Entry 7BOD (electron microscopy, 2.88 A resolution); this record covers chains A and K of the 13 polymer chains in the assembly.

[Chain A]
Molecule: 16S rRNA (body domain of 30S subunit)
From: Escherichia coli (strain K12)
Sequence (1542 nucleotides; numbered 1 to 1542; the number before each row is that of its first residue):
     1 AAAUUGAAGA GUUUGAUCAU GGCUCAGAUU GAACGCUGGC GGCAGGCCUA ACACAUGCAA
    61 GUCGAACGGU AACAGGAAGA AGCUUGCUUC UUUGCUGACG AGUGGCGGAC GGGUGAGUAA
   121 UGUCUGGGAA ACUGCCUGAU GGAGGGGGAU AACUACUGGA AACGGUAGCU AAUACCGCAU
   181 AACGUCGCAA GACCAAAGAG GGGGACCUUC GGGCCUCUUG CCAUCGGAUG UGCCCAGAUG
   241 GGAUUAGCUA GUAGGUGGGG UAACGGCUCA CCUAGGCGAC GAUCCCUAGC UGGUCUGAGA
   301 GGAUGACCAG CCACACUGGA ACUGAGACAC GGUCCAGACU CCUACGGGAG GCAGCAGUGG
   361 GGAAUAUUGC ACAAUGGGCG CAAGCCUGAU GCAGCCAUGC CGCGUGUAUG AAGAAGGCCU
   421 UCGGGUUGUA AAGUACUUUC AGCGGGGAGG AAGGGAGUAA AGUUAAUACC UUUGCUCAUU
   481 GACGUUACCC GCAGAAGAAG CACCGGCUAA CUCCGUGCCA GCAGCCXCGG UAAUACGGAG
   541 GGUGCAAGCG UUAAUCGGAA UUACUGGGCG UAAAGCGCAC GCAGGCGGUU UGUUAAGUCA
   601 GAUGUGAAAU CCCCGGGCUC AACCUGGGAA CUGCAUCUGA UACUGGCAAG CUUGAGUCUC
   661 GUAGAGGGGG GUAGAAUUCC AGGUGUAGCG GUGAAAUGCG UAGAGAUCUG GAGGAAUACC
   721 GGUGGCGAAG GCGGCCCCCU GGACGAAGAC UGACGCUCAG GUGCGAAAGC GUGGGGAGCA
   781 AACAGGAUUA GAUACCCUGG UAGUCCACGC CGUAAACGAU GUCGACUUGG AGGUUGUGCC
   841 CUUGAGGCGU GGCUUCCGGA GCUAACGCGU UAAGUCGACC GCCUGGGGAG UACGGCCGCA
   901 AGGUUAAAAC UCAAAUGAAU UGACGGGGGC CCGCACAAGC GGUGGAGCAU GUGGUUUAAU
   961 UCGAUGXAAC GCGAAGAACC UUACCUGGUC UUGACAUCCA CGGAAGUUUU CAGAGAUGAG
  1021 AAUGUGCCUU CGGGAACCGU GAGACAGGUG CUGCAUGGCU GUCGUCAGCU CGUGUUGUGA
  1081 AAUGUUGGGU UAAGUCCCGC AACGAGCGCA ACCCUUAUCC UUUGUUGCCA GCGGUCCGGC
  1141 CGGGAACUCA AAGGAGACUG CCAGUGAUAA ACUGGAGGAA GGUGGGGAUG ACGUCAAGUC
  1201 AUCAUGGCCC UUACGACCAG GGCUACACAC GUGCUACAAU GGCGCAUACA AAGAGAAGCG
  1261 ACCUCGCGAG AGCAAGCGGA CCUCAUAAAG UGCGUCGUAG UCCGGAUUGG AGUCUGCAAC
  1321 UCGACUCCAU GAAGUCGGAA UCGCUAGUAA UCGUGGAUCA GAAUGCCACG GUGAAUACGU
  1381 UCCCGGGCCU UGUACACACC GCCCGUXACA CCAUGGGAGU GGGUUGCAAA AGAAGUAGGU
  1441 AGCUUAACCU UCGGGAGGGC GCUUACCACU UUGUGAUUCA UGACUGGGGU GAAGUCGUAA
  1501 CAAGGUAACC GUAGGGGAAC CUGCGGUUGG AUCACCUCCU UA
Disordered / not traced: 931-1386, 1535-1542
Modified residues: PSU (pseudouridine-5'-monophosphate) at position 516, G7M (N7-methyl-guanosine-5'-monophosphate) at position 527, 2MG (2N-methylguanosine-5'-monophosphate) at position 966, 5MC (5-methylcytidine-5'-monophosphate) at position 967, 2MG (2N-methylguanosine-5'-monophosphate) at position 1207, 4OC (4n,o2'-methylcytidine-5'-monophosphate) at position 1402, 5MC (5-methylcytidine-5'-monophosphate) at position 1407, UR3 (3-methyluridine-5'-monophoshate) at position 1498, 2MG (2N-methylguanosine-5'-monophosphate) at position 1516, MA6 (6N-dimethyladenosine-5'-monophoshate) at position 1518, MA6 (6N-dimethyladenosine-5'-monophoshate) at position 1519
Covalently attached groups: covalent link G791-UR3_1498
Ion coordination: Mg2+ site 1 near G21 (its only coordinating residue here); Mg2+ site 2 near A53 (its only coordinating residue here); Mg2+ site 3: A59, U387; Mg2+ site 4 near G100 (its only coordinating residue here); Mg2+ site 5: A109, G331; Mg2+ site 6: A116, G117, G289; Mg2+ site 7: G145, A197; Mg2+ site 8 near A171 (its only coordinating residue here); Mg2+ site 9: A174, C175; Mg2+ site 10: U180, A195; Mg2+ site 11: G299, G558; Mg2+ site 12 near A306 (its only coordinating residue here); 29 more Mg2+ sites not listed
What the authors report for this chain:
  - contacts within the chain: U921-A1396, A923-U1393, A1507-G1530 (pi stacking)
  - conformationally variable residues: U1393 to A1396

[Chain K]
Protein: 30S ribosomal protein S11
From: Escherichia coli (strain K12)
UniProtKB: P0A7R9 (RS11_ECOLI); numbering as in UniProt (aligned over 1-129)
Chain sequence (129 residues; row label = number of the first residue in the row):
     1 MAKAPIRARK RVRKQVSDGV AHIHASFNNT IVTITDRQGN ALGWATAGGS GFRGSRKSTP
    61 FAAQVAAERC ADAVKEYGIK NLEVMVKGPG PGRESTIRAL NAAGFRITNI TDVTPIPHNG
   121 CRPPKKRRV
Disordered / not traced: 1-12

[How chain A and chain K interact]
Contacting residue pairs (77):
  G674(A) - His118(K)  base contact
  A675(A) - Ile116(K)  hydrogen bond to the sugar
  A675(A) - His118(K)  hydrogen bond to the base
  A675(A) - Gly120(K)  base contact
  A676(A) - Pro115(K)  phosphate contact
  A676(A) - Pro117(K)  sugar contact
  U677(A) - Cys121(K)  base contact
  G683(A) - Gly39(K)  hydrogen bond to the base
  G683(A) - Asn40(K)  hydrogen bond to the sugar
  U684(A) - Asn40(K)  sugar contact
  U684(A) - Ala41(K)  hydrogen bond to the base
  G685(A) - Ala41(K)  sugar contact
  G685(A) - Trp44(K)  sugar contact
  U686(A) - Leu42(K)  phosphate contact
  U686(A) - Trp44(K)  hydrogen bond to the sugar
  U686(A) - Tyr77(K)  phosphate contact
  A687(A) - Trp44(K)  sugar contact
  G688(A) - Thr46(K)  hydrogen bond to the phosphate
  G688(A) - Gly49(K)  phosphate contact
  C689(A) - Asn29(K)  hydrogen bond to the phosphate
  C689(A) - Thr46(K)  hydrogen bond to the phosphate
  C689(A) - Gly48(K)  phosphate contact
  C689(A) - Arg53(K)  salt bridge to the phosphate
  C689(A) - Lys57(K)  salt bridge to the phosphate
  G690(A) - Asn29(K)  hydrogen bond to the phosphate
  G690(A) - Arg53(K)  base contact
  G690(A) - Lys57(K)  base contact
  G691(A) - Ser26(K)  phosphate contact
  G691(A) - Asn28(K)  hydrogen bond to the phosphate
  G691(A) - Lys57(K)  hydrogen bond to the base
  U692(A) - Asn28(K)  hydrogen bond to the phosphate
  U692(A) - Gly54(K)  base contact
  U692(A) - Arg127(K)  phosphate contact
  G693(A) - Arg127(K)  salt bridge to the phosphate
  A694(A) - Ser55(K)  phosphate contact
  A695(A) - Gly54(K)  phosphate contact
  A704(A) - Trp44(K)  base contact
  G705(A) - Ile31(K)  base contact
  G705(A) - Trp44(K)  base contact
  A706(A) - His24(K)  phosphate contact
  A706(A) - Ile31(K)  sugar contact
  A706(A) - Thr33(K)  hydrogen bond to the sugar
  A706(A) - Ala41(K)  base contact
  U707(A) - His22(K)  hydrogen bond to the phosphate
  U707(A) - His24(K)  salt bridge to the phosphate
  U707(A) - Gly39(K)  hydrogen bond to the sugar
  U707(A) - Lys87(K)  salt bridge to the phosphate
  C708(A) - His22(K)  phosphate contact
  C708(A) - Gln38(K)  hydrogen bond to the sugar
  C708(A) - Gly39(K)  sugar contact
  G714(A) - Cys121(K)  base contact
  A715(A) - Gly120(K)  base contact
  A716(A) - His118(K)  base contact
  A716(A) - Asn119(K)  hydrogen bond to the sugar
  A716(A) - Gly120(K)  sugar contact
  U717(A) - Asn119(K)  hydrogen bond to the phosphate
  A718(A) - His118(K)  stacking on the base
  A718(A) - Asn119(K)  sugar contact
  G778(A) - Cys121(K)  sugar contact
  G778(A) - Arg122(K)  hydrogen bond to the sugar
  C779(A) - Arg122(K)  hydrogen bond to the sugar
  C779(A) - Pro123(K)  sugar contact
  C779(A) - Pro124(K)  phosphate contact
  A780(A) - Pro124(K)  phosphate contact
  A780(A) - Lys125(K)  hydrogen bond to the phosphate
  A781(A) - Lys125(K)  salt bridge to the phosphate
  C795(A) - Arg128(K)  sugar contact
  C796(A) - Arg127(K)  hydrogen bond to the phosphate
  C796(A) - Arg128(K)  salt bridge to the phosphate
  C797(A) - Arg127(K)  salt bridge to the phosphate
  U1506(A) - Arg128(K)  hydrogen bond to the base
  U1522(A) - Lys125(K)  phosphate contact
  U1522(A) - Arg128(K)  salt bridge to the phosphate
  G1523(A) - Lys125(K)  salt bridge to the phosphate
  G1523(A) - Arg128(K)  salt bridge to the phosphate
  C1524(A) - Arg122(K)  salt bridge to the phosphate
  G1525(A) - Arg122(K)  salt bridge to the phosphate
Interface residues without a listed pair, chain A (41 interface residues in all): A777, A1507
Interface residues without a listed pair, chain K (39 interface residues in all): Thr35, Gly43, Lys126, Val129

[In short]
41 residues of chain A face 39 of chain K across their interface; the contacts include 24 hydrogen bonds, 13
salt bridges and 1 aromatic stacking contact. Polar contacts include A675(A)-His118(K), G683(A)-Gly39(K) and
U684(A)-Ala41(K). From the paper: conformational variability at U1393(A); contacts within the chain involving
U921(A), A1396(A) and A923(A) among others.
Chain A is 16S rRNA (body domain of 30S subunit) and chain K is 30S ribosomal protein S11, both from
Escherichia coli (strain K12); the structure, Bacterial 30S ribosomal subunit assembly complex state M (body
domain), was determined by electron microscopy, deposited together with 7AF3, 7AF5, 7AF8, 7AFA, 7AFD, 7AFH and
17 further entries.
